PDB entry 8ONZ | electron microscopy, 2.94 A resolution | chains LX and Lh of the 8 polymer chains in the assembly

[Chain LX]
Name: 60S ribosomal protein L25-like protein
Source organism: Thermochaetoides thermophila DSM 1495
UniProtKB: G0S507 (G0S507_CHATD); numbering as in UniProt (aligned over 1-156)
Amino-acid sequence (156 residues; numbered 1 to 156; the number before each row is that of its first residue):
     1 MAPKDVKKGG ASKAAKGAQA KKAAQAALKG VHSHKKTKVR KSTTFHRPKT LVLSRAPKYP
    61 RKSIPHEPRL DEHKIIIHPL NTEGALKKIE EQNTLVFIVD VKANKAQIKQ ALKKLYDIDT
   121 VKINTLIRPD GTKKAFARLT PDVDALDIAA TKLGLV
Unresolved in the structure: 1-35

[Chain Lh]
Name: dolichyl-diphosphooligosaccharide--protein glycotransferase
Source organism: Thermochaetoides thermophila DSM 1495
Notes: EC 2.4.99.18
UniProtKB: G0S0D7 (G0S0D7_CHATD); residues 1-935 here = UniProt positions 1-935
Amino-acid sequence (935 residues; numbered 1 to 935; the number before each row is that of its first residue):
     1 MSSNGKVKAG QLWSKNKEEL TKILGELKTE LSQLRIQKIS SSGAKLNKIH DLRKSIARVL
    61 TVINAKQRAQ LRLFYKNKKY LPLDLRPKLT RALRRRLSKE DASRVLEKTK KRLTHFPQRK
   121 YAVKAATYSE GPALSIYHSH QREARCSLVQ CCTFEPELRE SLLLLPVAAS LKGPNFTRRE
   181 RQHRNPSEAT MSAAEPLKLL ASAGKGKSTR SVLRVAILVL IAGAAVASRL FSVIRFESII
   241 HEFDPWFNFR ATKYLVANGF YKFWDWFDDR TWHPLGRVTG GTLYPGLMVT SGVIYHLLRF
   301 LTVPVDIRNI CVLLAPGFSG LTAIAAYLLT NEMTTSPSAG LLAAAFMGIA PGYISRSVAG
   361 SYDNEAIAIF LLVFTFFLWI KALKQGSMLW GALCALFYGY MVASWGGYAF ITCLLPLHSF
   421 VLICMGRYST RLYVAYTTWY ALGTLASMQI PFVGFLPVKT SEHMPALGIF GFLQLLAFLD
   481 YVRSTISSRQ FQTFLWLFAG GIFGLGLLGL VIATSAGLIA PWSGRFYSLW DTGYAKIHIP
   541 IIASVSEHQP TAWPAFFFDL NMLVWLFPVG VYLCFQQLGD EHVFIIVYAL FGSYFAGVMV
   601 RLMLTLTPVV CVAAAIAFSS LLDTYLNLKT PNPGQAQATE DAGKKKSGLK AASKPAVGVY
   661 ALWGKTMMIS GLTIYLLLFV LHCTWVTSNA YSSPSVVLAS RLPDGSQHII DDYREAYQWL
   721 RQNTREDAKI MSWWDYGYQI GGMADRPTLV DNNTWNNTHI ATVGKAMASR EEVSYPIMRQ
   781 HEVDYVLVVF GGLLGYSGDD INKFLWMVRI AEGIWPDEVS ERAFFTPRGE YRVDAEATDT
   841 MKNSLMYKMC YYNYNNLFPP GQAVDRMRGV RLPEVGPTLN TLEEAFTSEN WIIRIYKVKD
   901 LDNLGRDHAS AAAFERGHKK KKATKKRGPR VLRVE
Unresolved in the structure: 1-3, 126-935

[Chain LX / chain Lh interface]
Contacting residue pairs (26):
  Lys58(LX) - Tyr80(Lh)
  Tyr59(LX) - Tyr80(Lh)
  Tyr59(LX) - Leu81(Lh)
  Tyr59(LX) - Pro82(Lh)  hydrophobic
  Tyr59(LX) - Leu83(Lh)  hydrophobic
  Tyr59(LX) - Arg86(Lh)
  Pro60(LX) - Tyr75(Lh)
  Pro60(LX) - Pro82(Lh)
  Arg61(LX) - Leu83(Lh)
  Ser63(LX) - Leu71(Lh)
  Ser63(LX) - Pro82(Lh)
  Ser63(LX) - Asp84(Lh)  hydrogen bond
  Ile64(LX) - Gln67(Lh)
  Asp71(LX) - Lys28(Lh)  salt bridge
  His73(LX) - Lys28(Lh)
  His73(LX) - Thr29(Lh)
  His73(LX) - Ser32(Lh)  hydrogen bond
  His73(LX) - Arg35(Lh)
  Ile76(LX) - Arg35(Lh)  hydrogen bond (backbone-side chain)
  Ile77(LX) - Arg35(Lh)  hydrogen bond (backbone-side chain)
  His78(LX) - Arg35(Lh)
  Pro79(LX) - Ile36(Lh)  hydrophobic
  Asn81(LX) - Ile39(Lh)
  Tyr116(LX) - Ile36(Lh)
  Leu153(LX) - Ile36(Lh)
  Gly154(LX) - Ile36(Lh)
Interface residues without a listed pair, chain LX (18 interface residues in all): Lys62, Lys152
Interface residues without a listed pair, chain Lh (17 interface residues in all): Gln33, Leu85

[In short]
Chain LX and chain Lh form an interface of 18 and 17 residues respectively, with 4 hydrogen bonds and 1 salt
bridge. Among the polar pairs are Asp71(LX)-Lys28(Lh), Ser63(LX)-Asp84(Lh) and His73(LX)-Ser32(Lh).
Chain LX is 60S ribosomal protein L25-like protein and chain Lh is dolichyl-diphosphooligosaccharide--protein
glycotransferase, both from Thermochaetoides thermophila DSM 1495; the structure, Chaetomium thermophilum
Methionine Aminopeptidase 2 at the 80S ribosome, was determined by electron microscopy (same publication as
8ONX).
